3A6R - chains A and B; structure by X-ray diffraction, 1.20 A resolution.

Chain A (and B):
Molecule: FMN-binding protein
From: Desulfovibrio vulgaris
Notes: chain B of this document is another copy of the same molecule, construct and numbering; everything in this record applies to it too
UniProt: Q46604 (FMNB_DESVM); residue numbers follow UniProt; this construct covers 1-122
Amino-acid sequence (122 residues; each row starts with the number of its first residue):
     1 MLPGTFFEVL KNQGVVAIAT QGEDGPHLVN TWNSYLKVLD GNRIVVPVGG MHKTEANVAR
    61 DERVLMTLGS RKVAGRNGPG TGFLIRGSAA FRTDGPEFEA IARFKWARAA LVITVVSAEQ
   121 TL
Sequence notes: engineered mutation Gln13 (Glu in Q46604)
Residues lining bound ligands:
  - FMN (flavin mononucleotide), molecule 1: Val15, His27, Val29, Asn30, Thr31, Trp32, Tyr35, Pro47, Val48, Gly49, Gly50, Met51, His52, Lys53, Thr54, Trp106
  - FMN, molecule 2: Thr81, Gly82, Phe83, Thr121, Leu122

Chain A / chain B interface:
Residue-residue contacts - 49 pairs, chain A then chain B:
  Gln13(A) - Arg71(B)
  Gln13(A) - Lys72(B)
  Val15(A) - Gly69(B)
  Ala17(A) - Ala17(B)  hydrophobic
  Ala17(A) - Leu28(B)
  Ala17(A) - Thr67(B)
  Ala19(A) - Leu28(B)  hydrophobic
  Thr20(A) - Pro26(B)
  Gln21(A) - Gln21(B)  hydrogen bond
  Gln21(A) - Gly25(B)
  Gln21(A) - Pro26(B)
  Asp24(A) - Arg63(B)  hydrogen bond (backbone-side chain)
  Gly25(A) - Gln21(B)
  Gly25(A) - Arg63(B)
  Pro26(A) - Thr20(B)
  Pro26(A) - Gln21(B)
  Pro26(A) - Leu65(B)
  His27(A) - Leu65(B)
  His27(A) - Arg86(B)
  Leu28(A) - Ala17(B)
  Leu28(A) - Leu28(B)  hydrophobic
  Leu28(A) - Leu65(B)
  Leu28(A) - Thr67(B)
  Leu28(A) - Leu84(B)
  Asn30(A) - Thr67(B)  hydrogen bond
  Trp32(A) - Ser70(B)
  Trp32(A) - Arg71(B)
  Trp32(A) - Gly80(B)
  Trp32(A) - Thr81(B)
  Trp32(A) - Leu122(B)  hydrophobic
  Ser34(A) - Arg71(B)
  Arg63(A) - Asp24(B)  salt bridge
  Leu65(A) - Pro26(B)
  Leu65(A) - His27(B)
  Leu65(A) - Leu28(B)
  Thr67(A) - Ala17(B)
  Thr67(A) - Leu28(B)
  Thr67(A) - Asn30(B)  hydrogen bond
  Gly69(A) - Val15(B)
  Ser70(A) - Trp32(B)
  Arg71(A) - Gln13(B)
  Arg71(A) - Trp32(B)
  Arg71(A) - Tyr35(B)
  Gly80(A) - Trp32(B)
  Thr81(A) - Trp32(B)
  Leu84(A) - Leu28(B)
  Arg86(A) - His27(B)
  Arg86(A) - Lys53(B)
  Leu122(A) - Trp32(B)  hydrophobic
Interface residues without a listed pair, chain A (27 interface residues in all): Met66, Phe83
Interface residues without a listed pair, chain B (30 interface residues in all): Ala19, Ser34, Met66, Phe83

Summary:
Chain A and chain B form an interface of 27 and 30 residues respectively, with 4 hydrogen bonds and 1 salt
bridge. Polar pairs include Arg63(A)-Asp24(B), Gln21(A)-Gln21(B) and Asn30(A)-Thr67(B). Ligands of chain A:
flavin mononucleotide.
Chain A and chain B are both FMN-binding protein (Desulfovibrio vulgaris); the structure, E13Q mutant of
FMN-binding protein from Desulfovibrio vulgaris (Miyazaki F), was determined by X-ray diffraction, deposited
together with 3A6Q.
